Entry 7A3Q (X-ray diffraction, 2.70 A resolution); this record covers chains A and L of the 6 polymer chains in the assembly.

Chain A:
Molecule: Envelope protein E
From: Dengue virus 4
UniProtKB: S5S2D1 (S5S2D1_9FLAV); residues 1-395 here correspond to UniProt positions 28-422 (UniProt number = residue number + 27)
Amino-acid sequence (395 residues; row label = number of the first residue in the row):
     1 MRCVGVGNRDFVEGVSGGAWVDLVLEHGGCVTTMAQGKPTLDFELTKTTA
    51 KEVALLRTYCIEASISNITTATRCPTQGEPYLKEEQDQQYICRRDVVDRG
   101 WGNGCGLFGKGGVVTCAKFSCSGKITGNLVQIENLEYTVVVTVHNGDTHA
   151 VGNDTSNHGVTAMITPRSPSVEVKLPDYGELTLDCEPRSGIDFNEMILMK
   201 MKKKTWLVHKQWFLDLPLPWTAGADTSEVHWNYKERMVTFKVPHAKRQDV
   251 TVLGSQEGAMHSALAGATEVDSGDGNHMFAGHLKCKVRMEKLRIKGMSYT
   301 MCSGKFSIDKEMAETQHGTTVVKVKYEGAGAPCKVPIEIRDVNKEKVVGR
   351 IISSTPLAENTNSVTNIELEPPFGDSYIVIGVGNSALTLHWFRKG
Not modelled in the structure: 16-19, 146-158, 224-228, 395
Disulfide bonds: Cys3-Cys30, Cys60-Cys121, Cys74-Cys105, Cys92-Cys116, Cys185-Cys285, Cys302-Cys333
Glycans and other covalent adducts: N-acetylglucosamine (NAG) linked to Asn67
Reported in the primary citation:
  - post-translational modification sites: Asn67

Chain L:
Molecule: Single Chain Variable Fragment
From: Homo sapiens
Amino-acid sequence (154 residues; each row starts with the number of its first residue; note: 1 number in that range is skipped by the numbering (no residue carries it; nothing is unmodelled there); a row labelled like 27A-27C holds insertion residues (27A, then the next letters in order); numbers below 1 keep their minus sign (Ser-5 is residue -5)):
    -5 SGGGASQSALTQPAS
    11 VSGSPGQSITISCTGTS
27A-27C SDV
    28 GGFNYVSWFQQHPGKAPKLMLYDVTSRPSGVSSRFSGSKSGNTASLTISG
    78 LQAEDEADYYCSSHTSRG
   95A T
    96 WVFGGGTKLTV
  106A L
   107 AAADDDDKAGWSHPQFEKGGGSGGGSGGGSWSHPQFEK
Not modelled in the structure: -5 to 0, 107-144
Disulfide bonds: Cys23-Cys88
Residues lining bound ligands: 3CX ((2S)-3-(cyclohexylamino)-2-hydroxypropane-1-sulfonic acid): Ala8, Asp85, Tyr87, Gly100, Gly101, Thr102, Lys103

Chain A / chain L interface:
Residue-residue contacts (17):
  Thr69(A) - Arg94(L)
  Thr70(A) - Ser93(L)
  Thr70(A) - Arg94(L)
  Ala71(A) - Ser93(L)
  Thr72(A) - Phe30(L)
  Thr72(A) - Ser93(L)  hydrogen bond (backbone-side chain)
  Cys74(A) - Gly29(L)  hydrogen bond (side chain-backbone)
  Cys74(A) - Phe30(L)  hydrophobic
  Arg99(A) - Phe30(L)
  Gly102(A) - Tyr32(L)
  Asn103(A) - Tyr32(L)  hydrogen bond (backbone-side chain)
  Gly104(A) - Phe30(L)
  Gly104(A) - Asn31(L)  hydrogen bond (backbone-backbone)
  Gly104(A) - Tyr32(L)
  Cys105(A) - Phe30(L)  hydrophobic
  Cys105(A) - Asn31(L)
  Gly106(A) - Asn31(L)
Also at the interface, not in a pair above, chain A (12 interface residues in all): Gln77
Also at the interface, not in a pair above, chain L (7 interface residues in all): Thr92

Overview:
The interface between chain A and chain L involves 12 residues on one side and 7 on the other, with 4 hydrogen
bonds. Polar pairs include Thr72(A)-Ser93(L), Cys74(A)-Gly29(L) and Asn103(A)-Tyr32(L). Bound to chain L:
compound 3CX. N-acetylglucosamine is covalently linked to Asn67(A). From the paper: a modification site at
Asn67(A).
Chain A is Envelope protein E (Dengue virus 4) and chain L is Single Chain Variable Fragment (Homo sapiens);
the structure, Crystal structure of dengue 4 virus envelope glycoprotein in complex with the scFv fragment of
the ..., was determined by X-ray diffraction, deposited together with 7A3N, 7A3O, 7A3P and 7A3U.
